Entry 2O9T (X-ray diffraction, 2.15 A resolution); this record covers chain A.

Chain A:
Name: Beta-glucosidase B
Organism: Paenibacillus polymyxa
Notes: EC 3.2.1.21
UniProtKB: P22505 (BGLB_PAEPO); residue numbers follow UniProt; this construct covers 2-448
Chain sequence (454 residues; row label = number of the first residue in the row; numbers below 1 keep their minus sign (Met-5 is residue -5)):
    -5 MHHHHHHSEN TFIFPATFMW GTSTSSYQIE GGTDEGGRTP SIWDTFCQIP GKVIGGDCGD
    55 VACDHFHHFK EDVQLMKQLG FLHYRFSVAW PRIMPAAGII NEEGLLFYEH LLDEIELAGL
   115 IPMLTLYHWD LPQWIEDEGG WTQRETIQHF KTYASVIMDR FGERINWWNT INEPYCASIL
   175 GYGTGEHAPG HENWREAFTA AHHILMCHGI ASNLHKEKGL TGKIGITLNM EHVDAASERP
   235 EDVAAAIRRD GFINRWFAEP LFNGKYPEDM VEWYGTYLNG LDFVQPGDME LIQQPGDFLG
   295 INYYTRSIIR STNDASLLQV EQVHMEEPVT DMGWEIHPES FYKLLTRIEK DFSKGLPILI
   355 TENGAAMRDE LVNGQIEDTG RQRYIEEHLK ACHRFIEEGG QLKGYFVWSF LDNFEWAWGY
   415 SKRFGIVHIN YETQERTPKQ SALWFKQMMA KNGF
Disordered / not traced: -5 to 3
Disulfides: Cys41-Cys52
Construct notes: expression tag (-5 to 1); engineered mutation Gln376 (His in P22505), Arg377 (Gly in P22505)
Residues lining bound ligands: beta-D-glucopyranose (BGC): Gln22, His122, Trp123, Asn166, Glu167, Asn296, Tyr298, Met326, Trp328, Glu356, Trp402, Glu409, Trp410, Phe418
Swiss-Prot annotation at these positions:
  - active site: Glu167 (Proton donor), Glu356 (Nucleophile)

Summary:
Ligands of chain A: beta-D-glucopyranose. From UniProt: active-site residues Glu167 and Glu356.
Chain A is Beta-glucosidase B (Paenibacillus polymyxa); the structure, beta-glucosidase B from Bacillus
polymyxa complexed with glucose, was determined by X-ray diffraction (same publication as 2O9P, 2O9R, 2Z1S and
2JIE).
